PDB entry 4EDE | X-ray diffraction, 1.40 A resolution | chain A

[Chain A]
Protein: Retinol-binding protein 2
Organism: Homo sapiens
UniProtKB: P50120 (RET2_HUMAN); residues 1-133 here correspond to UniProt positions 2-134 (UniProt number = residue number + 1)
Amino-acid sequence (133 residues; each row starts with the number of its first residue):
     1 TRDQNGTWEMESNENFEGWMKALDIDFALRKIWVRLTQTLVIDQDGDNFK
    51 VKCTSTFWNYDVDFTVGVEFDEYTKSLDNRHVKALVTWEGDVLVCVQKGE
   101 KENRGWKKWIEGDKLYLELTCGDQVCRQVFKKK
Glycans and other covalent adducts: retinal (RET) linked to Lys108
Construct notes: engineered mutation Trp19 (Tyr20 in P50120), Leu29 (Thr30 in P50120), Trp33 (Ala34 in P50120), Leu40 (Lys41 in P50120), Val51 (Thr52 in P50120), Cys53 (Thr54 in P50120), Trp58 (Arg59 in P50120), Lys108 (Gln109 in P50120)
Small-molecule neighbours: retinal (RET): Leu40, Cys53, Trp106, Leu117

[Overview]
Covalently linked retinal: at Lys108.
Chain A is Retinol-binding protein 2 (Homo sapiens); the structure, Crystal Structure of the
Q108K:K40L:T51V:T53C:Y19W:R58W:T29L:A33W Mutant of Cellular Retinol Binding Protein Type II in Complex with
..., was determined by X-ray diffraction, deposited together with 4RUU, 4EEJ, 4EFG, 4EXZ and 4GKC.
